PDB entry 7LN2 | electron microscopy, 3.63 A resolution | chains A and F of the 7 polymer chains in the assembly

== Chain A (and F) ==
Protein: Transitional endoplasmic reticulum ATPase
Source organism: Homo sapiens
Notes: EC 3.6.4.6; chain F of this document is another copy of the same molecule, construct and numbering; everything in this record applies to it too
UniProt: P55072 (TERA_HUMAN); residue numbers follow UniProt; this construct covers 1-806
Sequence (806 residues; numbered 1 to 806; the number before each row is that of its first residue):
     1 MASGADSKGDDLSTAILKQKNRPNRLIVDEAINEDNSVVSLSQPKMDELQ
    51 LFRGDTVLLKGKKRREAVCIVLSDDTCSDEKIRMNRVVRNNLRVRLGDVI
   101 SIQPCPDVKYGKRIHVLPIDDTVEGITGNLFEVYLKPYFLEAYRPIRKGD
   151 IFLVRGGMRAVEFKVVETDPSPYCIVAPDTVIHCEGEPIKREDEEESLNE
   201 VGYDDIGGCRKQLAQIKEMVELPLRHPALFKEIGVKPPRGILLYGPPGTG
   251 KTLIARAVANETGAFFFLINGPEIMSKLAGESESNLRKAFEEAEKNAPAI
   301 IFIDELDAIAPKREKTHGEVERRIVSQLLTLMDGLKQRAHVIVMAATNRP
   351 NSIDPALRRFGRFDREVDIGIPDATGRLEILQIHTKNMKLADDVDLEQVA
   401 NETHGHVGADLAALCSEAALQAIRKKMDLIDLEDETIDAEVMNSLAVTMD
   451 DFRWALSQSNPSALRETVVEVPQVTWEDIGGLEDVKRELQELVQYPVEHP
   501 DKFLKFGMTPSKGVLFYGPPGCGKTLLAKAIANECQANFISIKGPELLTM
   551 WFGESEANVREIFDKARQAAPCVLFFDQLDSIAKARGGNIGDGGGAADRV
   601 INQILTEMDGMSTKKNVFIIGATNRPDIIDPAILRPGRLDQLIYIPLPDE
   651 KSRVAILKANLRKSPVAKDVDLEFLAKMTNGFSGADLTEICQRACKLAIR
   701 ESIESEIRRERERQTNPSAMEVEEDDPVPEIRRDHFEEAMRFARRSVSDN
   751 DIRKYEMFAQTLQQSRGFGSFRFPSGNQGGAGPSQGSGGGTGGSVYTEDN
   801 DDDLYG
Not modelled in the structure: 1-22, 462-470, 715-726, 776-806 (chain F: 1-22, 462-471, 546-557, 584-595, 715-726, 763-769, 776-806)
Construct notes: engineered mutation Glu232 (Ala in P55072), Gln578 (Glu in P55072)
Curated features (UniProtKB/Swiss-Prot):
  - region: Thr797 to Gly806 (Interaction with UBXN6)
  - motif: Asp802 to Gly806 (PIM motif)
  - binding site (ATP): Pro247 to Leu253, Asn348, His384, Gly521 to Leu526
  - modified residue: Ala2 (N-acetylalanine), Ser3 (Phosphoserine), Ser7 (Phosphoserine), Ser13 (Phosphoserine), Ser37 (Phosphoserine), Lys315 (N6,N6,N6-trimethyllysine), Thr436 (Phosphothreonine), Ser462 (Phosphoserine), Lys502 (N6-acetyllysine), Lys505 (N6-acetyllysine), Lys668 (N6-acetyllysine), Ser702 (Phosphoserine), Lys754 (N6-acetyllysine), Ser770 (Phosphoserine), Ser775 (Phosphoserine), Ser787 (Phosphoserine), Tyr805 (Phosphotyrosine)
  - cross-link (Glycyl lysine isopeptide (Lys-Gly)): Lys8 (interchain with G-Cter in SUMO2), Lys18 (interchain with G-Cter in SUMO2)
  - natural variant: Arg95 (R95G: In IBMPFD1), Gly97 (G97E: In CMT2Y), Ile126 (I126F: In IBMPFD1; uncertain significance), Arg155 (R155C: In IBMPFD1; R155H: In FTDALS6 and IBMPFD1; R155L: In IBMPFD1; R155P: In IBMPFD1; R155S: In IBMPFD1), Arg159 (R159G: In FTDALS6; R159H: In IBMPFD1), Ala160 (A160T: In IBMPFD1; uncertain significance), Glu185 (E185K: In CMT2Y), Arg191 (R191Q: In FTDALS6 and IBMPFD1), Leu198 (L198W: In IBMPFD1), Glu232 (A232E: In IBMPFD1; this construct carries the variant), Ile254 (I254F: In IBMPFD1; uncertain significance), Ile369 (I369T: In IBMPFD1; uncertain significance), 2 further natural variant entries in UniProt
  - mutagenesis: Phe52 to Asp55 (Abolishes interaction with NPLOC4; when associated with A-110), Arg53 (R53A: Minor effect on affinity for ATP and ADP), Arg86 (R86A: Strongly increased affinity for ATP. Strongly reduced affinity for ADP), Tyr110 (Y110A: Abolishes interaction with NPLOC4; when associated with 52-A--A-55), Arg113 to His115 (Severely reduced binding to DERL1), Phe131 (F131R: Severely reduced binding to DERL1), Leu140 (L140D: Severely reduced binding to DERL1), Asp179 (D179R: No effect on binding to DERL1), His183 (H183W: Severely reduced binding to DERL1), Lys251 (K251Q: Impairs ERAD degradation of HMGCR and does not inhibit interaction with RHBDD1; when associated with Q-524), Glu305 (E305Q: Defect in ubiquitin-dependent protein degradation by the proteasome; when associated with Q-578), Lys312 (K312A: Does not affect methylation by VCPKMT), 7 further mutagenesis entries in UniProt
What the authors report for this chain:
  - mutagenesis - W551A/F552A, R599A: abolished catalytic activity
  - mutagenesis - I590A/D592A: unchanged catalytic activity
  - mutagenesis - L464A: decreased catalytic activity
  - disease-associated variants - A232E: increased catalytic activity (citing earlier work)
  - mutagenesis - E578Q: decreased catalytic activity (citing earlier work)

== Chain A / chain F interface ==
Pairs across the interface - 74 pairs, chain A then chain F:
  Arg191(A) with Arg338(F)
  Glu192(A) with Lys336(F)
  Glu195(A) with Lys231(F), salt bridge; Lys336(F), salt bridge; Arg338(F), salt bridge
  Asn270(A) with Arg313(F)
  Pro272(A) with Arg313(F), hydrogen bond (backbone-side chain)
  Glu273(A) with Arg313(F)
  Ser276(A) with Arg313(F); Glu314(F), hydrogen bond; Arg322(F), hydrogen bond (backbone-side chain)
  Leu278(A) with Glu319(F)
  Glu281(A) with Glu319(F)
  Asn387(A) with Ile233(F); Gly234(F), hydrogen bond (side chain-backbone)
  Met388(A) with Ile233(F); Val235(F), hydrophobic
  Lys389(A) with Glu232(F), salt bridge; Ile233(F)
  Ala419(A) with Ile233(F); Val235(F), hydrophobic
  Leu420(A) with Arg365(F)
  Ile423(A) with Ile233(F), hydrophobic
  Ile430(A) with Leu229(F), hydrophobic
  Asp431(A) with His226(F)
  Leu432(A) with Glu221(F); Leu222(F), hydrophobic; Arg225(F), hydrogen bond (backbone-side chain)
  Glu433(A) with Arg225(F), hydrogen bond (backbone-side chain)
  Asp434(A) with Arg225(F), hydrogen bond (backbone-side chain); His226(F)
  Glu435(A) with Arg225(F); His226(F), hydrogen bond (backbone-side chain)
  Met442(A) with Leu229(F), hydrophobic; Ile233(F), hydrophobic
  Asn443(A) with Glu232(F)
  Lys543(A) with Asn602(F)
  Pro545(A) with Arg599(F); Asn602(F)
  Glu546(A) with Asn602(F); Thr606(F)
  Lys663(A) with Phe506(F); Gly507(F); Met508(F), hydrogen bond
  Ser664(A) with Met508(F)
  Pro665(A) with Lys505(F)
  Asp671(A) with Pro774(F)
  Phe674(A) with Arg772(F); Pro774(F)
  Leu675(A) with Phe773(F), hydrophobic
  Met678(A) with Phe773(F), hydrophobic
  Glu689(A) with Pro636(F)
  Gln692(A) with Met508(F)
  Arg693(A) with Pro636(F)
  Cys695(A) with Met508(F), hydrophobic
  Lys696(A) with Asp640(F), salt bridge
  Ala698(A) with Phe506(F), hydrophobic
  Ile699(A) with Phe506(F), hydrophobic
  Ser702(A) with Tyr495(F), hydrogen bond (backbone-side chain); Lys502(F)
  Ile703(A) with Tyr495(F), hydrogen bond (backbone-side chain)
  Glu706(A) with Tyr495(F); His499(F), salt bridge; Lys502(F), salt bridge
  Pro727(A) with Lys502(F)
  Pro729(A) with Phe506(F)
  Ile731(A) with Phe506(F), hydrophobic
  Arg733(A) with Phe771(F), hydrogen bond (side chain-backbone); Phe773(F)
  Glu737(A) with Ser770(F); Phe773(F)
  Met740(A) with Phe771(F), hydrophobic
  Arg741(A) with Phe771(F)
  Phe742(A) with Leu762(F)
Also at the interface, not in a pair above, chain A (59 interface residues in all): Lys277, Ser416, Met427, Thr436, Ile437, Asp669, Arg709, Val728
Also at the interface, not in a pair above, chain F (42 interface residues in all): Arg25, Lys217, Glu218, Gly334, Phe503, Gln603, Arg635

== Summary ==
Chain A and chain F form an interface of 59 and 42 residues respectively, with 12 hydrogen bonds and 7 salt
bridges. Among the polar pairs are Glu195(A)-Lys231(F), Glu195(A)-Lys336(F) and Glu195(A)-Arg338(F). The paper
reports that W551A/F552A and R599A of chain A abolish catalytic activity; L464A and E578Q of chain A reduce
catalytic activity; 6 substitutions were tested in all.
Both chains are Transitional endoplasmic reticulum ATPase (Homo sapiens). Entry 7LN2 (Cryo-EM structure of
human p97 in complex with Npl4/Ufd1 and polyubiquitinated Ub-Eos (FOM, Class 1)) was determined by electron
microscopy together with 7LMZ, 7LN0, 7LN1, 7LN3, 7LN4, 7LN5 and 7LN6 from the same study.
